Entry 7YU8 (electron microscopy, 5.60 A resolution (low resolution: residue-level contacts below are approximate; hydrogen-bond / salt-bridge calls are withheld)); this record covers chains B and G of the 5 polymer chains in the assembly.

Chain B:
Protein: Guanine nucleotide-binding protein G(I)/G(S)/G(T) subunit beta-1
Organism: Rattus norvegicus
UniProt: P54311 (GBB1_RAT); residue numbers follow UniProt; this construct covers 2-340
Chain sequence (351 residues; each row starts with the number of its first residue; numbers below 1 keep their minus sign (Met-10 is residue -10)):
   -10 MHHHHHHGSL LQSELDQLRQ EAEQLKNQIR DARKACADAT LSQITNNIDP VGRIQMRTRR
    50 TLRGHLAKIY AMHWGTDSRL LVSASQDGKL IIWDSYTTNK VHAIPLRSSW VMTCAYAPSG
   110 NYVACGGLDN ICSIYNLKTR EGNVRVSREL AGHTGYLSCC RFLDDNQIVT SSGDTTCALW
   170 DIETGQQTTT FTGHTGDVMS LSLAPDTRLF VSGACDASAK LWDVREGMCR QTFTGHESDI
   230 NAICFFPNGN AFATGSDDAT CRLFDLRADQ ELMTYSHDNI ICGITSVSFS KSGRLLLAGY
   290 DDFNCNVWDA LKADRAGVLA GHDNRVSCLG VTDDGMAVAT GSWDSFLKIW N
Not modelled in the structure: -10 to 2
Differences from the reference sequence: expression tag (-10 to 1)
Curated features (UniProtKB/Swiss-Prot):
  - modified residue: Ser2 (N-acetylserine), His266 (Phosphohistidine)

Chain G:
Protein: Guanine nucleotide-binding protein G(I)/G(S)/G(O) subunit gamma-2
Organism: Bos taurus
UniProt: P63212 (GBG2_BOVIN); residues 1-67 here = UniProt positions 1-67
Chain sequence (68 residues; row label = number of the first residue in the row):
     1 MASNNTASIA QARKLVEQLK MEANIDRIKV SKAAADLMAY CEAHAKEDPL LTPVPASENP
    61 FREKKFFS
Not modelled in the structure: 1-7, 62-68
Differences from the reference sequence: expression tag (68)
Curated features (UniProtKB/Swiss-Prot):
  - modified residue: Ala2 (N-acetylalanine)

How chain B and chain G interact:
Pairs across the interface (70; chain B residue first):
  Leu7(B) with Ala12(G); Arg13(G)
  Ala11(B) with Leu15(G)
  Leu14(B) with Val16(G); Leu19(G); Lys20(G)
  Lys15(B) with Leu19(G)
  Ile18(B) with Leu19(G); Ala23(G)
  Ala21(B) with Arg27(G)
  Cys25(B) with Val30(G)
  Asp27(B) with Lys29(G); Val30(G)
  Ala28(B) with Val30(G)
  Leu30(B) with Ala34(G)
  Ile37(B) with Met38(G)
  Ile43(B) with Leu50(G); Leu51(G)
  Met45(B) with Leu50(G)
  Arg48(B) with Asn59(G); Phe61(G)
  Arg49(B) with Pro60(G); Phe61(G)
  Ser84(B) with Phe61(G)
  Tyr85(B) with Pro60(G); Phe61(G)
  Met217(B) with Met21(G)
  Cys218(B) with Gln18(G)
  Arg219(B) with Glu22(G)
  Gln220(B) with Glu22(G); Ile25(G)
  Thr221(B) with Glu22(G)
  Phe235(B) with Leu37(G); Tyr40(G); Cys41(G)
  Pro236(B) with Tyr40(G)
  Asn237(B) with Asp36(G); Leu37(G)
  Ala240(B) with Leu37(G)
  Asp254(B) with Ala33(G)
  Arg256(B) with Arg27(G); Ile28(G); Ala33(G); Asp36(G)
  Ala257(B) with Arg27(G); Ile28(G)
  Asp258(B) with Arg27(G)
  Leu261(B) with Val30(G)
  Ser279(B) with Asp48(G); Leu50(G)
  Lys280(B) with Tyr40(G)
  Ser281(B) with Tyr40(G); Cys41(G); His44(G); Ala45(G); Asp48(G)
  Gly282(B) with Cys41(G)
  Arg283(B) with Cys41(G); Leu51(G)
  Leu284(B) with Leu50(G)
  Asp323(B) with Pro49(G)
  Gly324(B) with Pro49(G); Leu50(G)
  Met325(B) with Pro49(G); Pro60(G)
  Ala326(B) with Phe61(G)
  Val327(B) with Leu50(G)
  Ile338(B) with Phe61(G)
  Asn340(B) with Asn59(G); Phe61(G)
Other interface residues (no listed pair), chain B (55 interface residues in all): Leu4, Arg8, Ala26, Ile33, Val40, Trp63, Lys209, Leu252, Gln259, Leu300, Val320
Other interface residues (no listed pair), chain G (38 interface residues in all): Ser8, Ile9, Asp26, Ser31, Glu47, Val54, Glu58

In short:
55 residues of chain B face 38 of chain G across their interface.
Chain B is Guanine nucleotide-binding protein G(I)/G(S)/G(T) subunit beta-1 (Rattus norvegicus) and chain G is
Guanine nucleotide-binding protein G(I)/G(S)/G(O) subunit gamma-2 (Bos taurus); the structure, Human
Lysophosphatidic Acid Receptor 1-Gi complex bound to ONO-0740556, state4, was determined by electron
microscopy together with 7YU3, 7YU4, 7YU5, 7YU6 and 7YU7 from the same study.
